7T3Q - chains A and B of the 4 polymer chains in the assembly; structure by electron microscopy, 3.30 A resolution.

Chain A (and B):
Name: Inositol 1,4,5-trisphosphate receptor type 3
Source organism: Homo sapiens
Notes: chain B of this document is another copy of the same molecule, construct and numbering; everything in this record applies to it too
UniProt: Q14573 (ITPR3_HUMAN); residues 1-2611 here = UniProt positions 1-2611
Chain sequence (2633 residues; row label = number of the first residue in the row; note: 16 numbers in that range are skipped by the numbering (no residue carries them; nothing is unmodelled there); X marks 22 residues of unknown identity (built as UNK)):
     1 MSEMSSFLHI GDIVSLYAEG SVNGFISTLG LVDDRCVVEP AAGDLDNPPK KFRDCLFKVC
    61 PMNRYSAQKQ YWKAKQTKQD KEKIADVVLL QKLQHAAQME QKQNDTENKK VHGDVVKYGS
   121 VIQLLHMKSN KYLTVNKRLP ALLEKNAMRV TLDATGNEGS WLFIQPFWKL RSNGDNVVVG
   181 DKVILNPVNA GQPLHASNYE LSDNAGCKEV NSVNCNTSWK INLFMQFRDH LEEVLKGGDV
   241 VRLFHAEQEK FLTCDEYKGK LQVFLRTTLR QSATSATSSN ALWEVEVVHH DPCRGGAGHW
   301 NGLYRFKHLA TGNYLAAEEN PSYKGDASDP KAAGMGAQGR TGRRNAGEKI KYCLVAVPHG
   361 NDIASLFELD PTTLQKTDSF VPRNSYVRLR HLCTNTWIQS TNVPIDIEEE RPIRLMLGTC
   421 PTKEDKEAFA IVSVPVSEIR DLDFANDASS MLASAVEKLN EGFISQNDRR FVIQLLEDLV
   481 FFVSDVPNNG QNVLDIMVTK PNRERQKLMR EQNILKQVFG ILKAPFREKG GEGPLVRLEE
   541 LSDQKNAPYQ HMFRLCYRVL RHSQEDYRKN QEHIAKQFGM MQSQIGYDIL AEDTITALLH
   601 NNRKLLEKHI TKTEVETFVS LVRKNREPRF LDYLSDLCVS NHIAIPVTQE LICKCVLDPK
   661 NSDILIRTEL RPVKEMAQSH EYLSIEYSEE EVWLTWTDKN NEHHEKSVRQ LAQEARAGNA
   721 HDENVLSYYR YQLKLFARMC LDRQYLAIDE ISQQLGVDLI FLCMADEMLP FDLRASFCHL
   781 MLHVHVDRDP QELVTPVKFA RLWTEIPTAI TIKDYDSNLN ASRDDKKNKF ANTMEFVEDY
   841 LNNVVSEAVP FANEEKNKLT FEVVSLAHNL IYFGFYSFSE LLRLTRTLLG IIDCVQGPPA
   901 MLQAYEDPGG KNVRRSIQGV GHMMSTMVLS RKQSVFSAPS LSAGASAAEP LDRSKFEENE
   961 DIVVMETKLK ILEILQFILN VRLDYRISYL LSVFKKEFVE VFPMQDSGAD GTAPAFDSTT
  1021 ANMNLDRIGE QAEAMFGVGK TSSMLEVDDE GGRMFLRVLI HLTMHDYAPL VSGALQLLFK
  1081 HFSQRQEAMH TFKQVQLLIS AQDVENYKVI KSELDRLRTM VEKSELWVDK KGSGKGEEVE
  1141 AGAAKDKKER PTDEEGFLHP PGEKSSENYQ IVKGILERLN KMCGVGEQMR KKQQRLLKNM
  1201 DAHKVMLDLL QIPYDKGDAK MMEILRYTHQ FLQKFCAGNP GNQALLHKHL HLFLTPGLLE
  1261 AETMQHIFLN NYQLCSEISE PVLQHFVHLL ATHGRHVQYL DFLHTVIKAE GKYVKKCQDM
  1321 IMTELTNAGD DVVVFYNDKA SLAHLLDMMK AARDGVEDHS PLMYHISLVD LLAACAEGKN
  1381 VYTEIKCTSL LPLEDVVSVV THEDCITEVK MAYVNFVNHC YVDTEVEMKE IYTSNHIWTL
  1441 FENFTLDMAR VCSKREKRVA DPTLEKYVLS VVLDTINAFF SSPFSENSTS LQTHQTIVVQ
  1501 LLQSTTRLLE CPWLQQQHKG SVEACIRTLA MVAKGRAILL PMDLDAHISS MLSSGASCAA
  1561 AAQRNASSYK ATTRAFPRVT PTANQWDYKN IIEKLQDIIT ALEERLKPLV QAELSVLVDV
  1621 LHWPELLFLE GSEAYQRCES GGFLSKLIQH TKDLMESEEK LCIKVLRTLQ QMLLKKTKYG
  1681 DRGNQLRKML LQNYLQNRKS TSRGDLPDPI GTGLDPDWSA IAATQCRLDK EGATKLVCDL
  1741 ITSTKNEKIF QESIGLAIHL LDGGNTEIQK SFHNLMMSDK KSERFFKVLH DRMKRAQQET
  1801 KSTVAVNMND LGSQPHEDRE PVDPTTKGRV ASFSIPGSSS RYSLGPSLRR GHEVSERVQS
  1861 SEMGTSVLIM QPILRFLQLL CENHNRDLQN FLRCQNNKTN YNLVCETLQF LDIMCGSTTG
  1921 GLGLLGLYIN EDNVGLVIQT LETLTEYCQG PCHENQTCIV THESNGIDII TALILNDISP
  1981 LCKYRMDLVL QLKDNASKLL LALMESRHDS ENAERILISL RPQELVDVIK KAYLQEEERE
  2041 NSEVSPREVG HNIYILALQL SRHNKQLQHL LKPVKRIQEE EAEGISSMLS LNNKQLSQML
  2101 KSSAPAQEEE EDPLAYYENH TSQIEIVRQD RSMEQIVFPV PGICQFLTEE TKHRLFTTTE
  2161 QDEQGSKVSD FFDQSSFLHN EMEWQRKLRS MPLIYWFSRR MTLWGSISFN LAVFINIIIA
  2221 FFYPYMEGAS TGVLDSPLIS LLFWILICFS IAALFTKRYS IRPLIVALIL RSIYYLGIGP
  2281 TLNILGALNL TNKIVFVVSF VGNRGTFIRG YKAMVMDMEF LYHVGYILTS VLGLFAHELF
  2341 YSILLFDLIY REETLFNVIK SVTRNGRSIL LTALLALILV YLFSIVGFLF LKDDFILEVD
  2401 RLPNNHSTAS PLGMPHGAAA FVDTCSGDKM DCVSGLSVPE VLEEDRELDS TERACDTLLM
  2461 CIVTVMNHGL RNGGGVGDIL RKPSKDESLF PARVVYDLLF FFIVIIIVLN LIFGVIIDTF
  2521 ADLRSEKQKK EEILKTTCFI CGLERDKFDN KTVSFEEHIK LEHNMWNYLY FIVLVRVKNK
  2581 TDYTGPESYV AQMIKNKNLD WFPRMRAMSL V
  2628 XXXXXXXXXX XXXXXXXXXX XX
Disordered / not traced: 1-4, 78-86, 321-350, 528-533, 673-690, 821-827, 895-960, 999-1024, 1038-1044, 1124-1167, 1184-1187, 1456-1460, 1487-1491, 1511-1519, 1533-1588, 1698-1718, 1804-1863, 1918-1922, 1978-1985, 2035-2043, 2075-2110, 2226-2260, 2308-2317, 2403-2449, 2647-2649
Curated features (UniProtKB/Swiss-Prot):
  - binding site (1D-myo-inositol 1,4,5-trisphosphate): Arg266, Thr268, Leu269, Arg270, Arg503, Lys507, Arg510, Tyr567, Arg568, Lys569
  - binding site (Ca(2+)): Arg743, Glu1122, Glu1125, Glu1882, Glu1946, Thr2581
  - binding site (ATP): Ala1996, Glu2149, Lys2152, Cys2538, Phe2539, Lys2560, His2563, Asn2564, Met2565
  - binding site (Zn(2+)): Cys2538, Cys2541, His2558, His2563
  - modified residue (Phosphoserine): Ser916, Ser934, Ser1813, Ser1832, Ser1834, Ser2609
  - natural variant: Val615 (V615M: In CMT1J), Thr1424 (T1424M: In CMT1J; uncertain significance), Arg2524 (R2524C: In CMT1J)
Disulfides: Cys2455-Cys2461
Metal / ion sites: Zn2+: Cys2538, Cys2541, His2558, His2563
Small-molecule neighbours:
  - ATP (adenosine-5'-triphosphate): Lys2152, Phe2156, Cys2538, Phe2539, Ile2540, Ile2559, Lys2560, His2563, Asn2564, Met2565, Trp2566
  - D-myo-inositol-1,4,5-triphosphate (I3P): Arg266, Thr268, Leu269, Arg270, Ala276, Arg411, Lys507, Arg510, Tyr567, Arg568, Lys569
What the authors report for this chain:
  - specificity-determining residues: Glu2149 (proposed by the authors, not directly observed)

How chain A and chain B interact:
Residue-residue contacts - 108 pairs, chain A then chain B:
  Ser5(A) - Leu374(B)
  Ser6(A) - Leu374(B)
  Phe7(A) - Leu374(B)  hydrophobic
  Arg64(A) - Asn1965(B)
  Gln70(A) - Leu1924(B)
  Asn136(A) - Glu1427(B)  hydrogen bond
  Lys137(A) - Val1381(B)
  Lys137(A) - Ile1385(B)
  Arg138(A) - Val1381(B)
  Arg138(A) - Val1426(B)
  Arg138(A) - Glu1427(B)  hydrogen bond (backbone-backbone)
  Leu139(A) - Met1428(B)
  Pro140(A) - Ile1385(B)  hydrophobic
  Pro140(A) - Val1426(B)
  Pro140(A) - Met1428(B)
  Lys145(A) - Ile1385(B)
  Lys145(A) - Ser1389(B)
  Asn146(A) - Tyr1382(B)  hydrogen bond (backbone-side chain)
  Asn146(A) - Lys1386(B)
  Asn146(A) - Ser1389(B)
  Met148(A) - Tyr1382(B)  hydrophobic
  Arg149(A) - Met1428(B)
  Trp168(A) - Glu247(B)
  Trp168(A) - Asp425(B)
  Trp168(A) - Lys426(B)
  Lys169(A) - Ala246(B)
  Lys169(A) - Glu247(B)  hydrogen bond (side chain-backbone)
  Lys169(A) - Glu249(B)
  Lys169(A) - Tyr386(B)
  Leu170(A) - Glu247(B)
  Leu170(A) - Thr372(B)
  Leu170(A) - Tyr386(B)  hydrophobic
  Leu170(A) - Asp425(B)
  Leu170(A) - Lys426(B)
  Leu170(A) - Ala428(B)  hydrophobic
  Arg171(A) - Thr372(B)  hydrogen bond (side chain-backbone)
  Arg171(A) - Thr373(B)
  Val178(A) - Leu374(B)  hydrophobic
  Gln192(A) - Tyr1382(B)
  Arg2131(A) - Asn2550(B)
  Glu2163(A) - Arg2545(B)
  Glu2163(A) - Glu2556(B)
  Arg2367(A) - Glu2352(B)  salt bridge
  Arg2367(A) - Thr2354(B)
  Ser2368(A) - Thr2354(B)
  Leu2371(A) - Glu2352(B)
  Leu2371(A) - Leu2355(B)
  Thr2372(A) - Val2358(B)
  Leu2374(A) - Leu2348(B)  hydrophobic
  Leu2375(A) - Ile2359(B)  hydrophobic
  Ile2378(A) - Leu2345(B)
  Ile2378(A) - Leu2348(B)  hydrophobic
  Tyr2381(A) - Asn2216(B)  hydrogen bond
  Tyr2381(A) - Ile2219(B)
  Tyr2381(A) - Ser2342(B)  hydrogen bond
  Tyr2381(A) - Leu2345(B)  hydrophobic
  Leu2382(A) - Ser2342(B)
  Leu2382(A) - Phe2346(B)  hydrophobic
  Ile2385(A) - Ser2342(B)
  Phe2388(A) - Tyr2223(B)  hydrophobic
  Leu2389(A) - Leu2339(B)  hydrophobic
  Thr2457(A) - Pro2224(B)
  Leu2458(A) - Ile2219(B)
  Leu2458(A) - Ala2220(B)
  Leu2458(A) - Tyr2223(B)  hydrophobic
  Leu2458(A) - Pro2224(B)
  Leu2459(A) - Ala2220(B)  hydrogen bond (backbone-backbone)
  Leu2459(A) - Phe2221(B)  hydrophobic
  Ile2462(A) - Ala2220(B)  hydrophobic
  Gly2473(A) - Arg2471(B)
  Gly2474(A) - Arg2471(B)  hydrogen bond (backbone-side chain)
  Gly2477(A) - Arg2471(B)
  Asp2478(A) - Arg2471(B)  salt bridge
  Arg2481(A) - Asp2400(B)  hydrogen bond (side chain-backbone)
  Arg2481(A) - Leu2402(B)
  Lys2482(A) - Glu2398(B)
  Lys2482(A) - Val2399(B)
  Lys2482(A) - Asp2400(B)  salt bridge
  Pro2483(A) - Val2399(B)
  Ser2484(A) - Val2399(B)
  Ser2484(A) - Arg2401(B)  hydrogen bond
  Ser2484(A) - Glu2452(B)  hydrogen bond
  Lys2485(A) - Glu2452(B)  hydrogen bond (backbone-side chain)
  Lys2485(A) - Met2460(B)
  Asp2497(A) - Asn2467(B)
  Asp2497(A) - Arg2471(B)
  Leu2498(A) - Met2466(B)
  Phe2501(A) - Leu2470(B)
  Phe2501(A) - Arg2471(B)
  Asn2510(A) - Phe2513(B)
  Leu2511(A) - Val2358(B)
  Leu2511(A) - Ser2361(B)
  Leu2511(A) - Val2362(B)  hydrophobic
  Leu2511(A) - Ile2516(B)  hydrophobic
  Leu2511(A) - Phe2520(B)  hydrophobic
  Phe2513(A) - Phe2513(B)  hydrophobic
  Gly2514(A) - Phe2513(B)
  Val2515(A) - Val2358(B)  hydrophobic
  Val2515(A) - Phe2520(B)  hydrophobic
  Ile2517(A) - Ile2517(B)  hydrophobic
  Asp2518(A) - Phe2520(B)
  Asp2518(A) - Arg2524(B)  salt bridge
  Ala2521(A) - Arg2524(B)
  Asp2522(A) - Arg2524(B)
  Asp2522(A) - Gln2528(B)
  Arg2604(A) - Asn2550(B)  hydrogen bond (backbone-side chain)
  Met2605(A) - Asp2549(B)
  Arg2606(A) - Asn2550(B)
Also at the interface, not in a pair above, chain A (76 interface residues in all): Val213, Lys220, Gln2164, Leu2379, Asp2456, Gly2475, Val2476, Asp2486, Glu2487, Phe2490, Val2494, Phe2502, Ile2506, Ile2507
Also at the interface, not in a pair above, chain B (68 interface residues in all): Arg388, Glu1425, Ile2343, Ile2349, Arg2453, Val2463, Leu2509, Ile2512, Ala2521

Summary:
The interface between chain A and chain B involves 76 residues on one side and 68 on the other, with 14
hydrogen bonds and 4 salt bridges. Among the polar pairs are Arg2367(A)-Glu2352(B), Asp2478(A)-Arg2471(B) and
Lys2482(A)-Asp2400(B). Bound to chain A: D-myo-inositol-1,4,5-triphosphate and ATP. From the paper: the
specificity determinant Glu2149(A).
Chain A and chain B are both Inositol 1,4,5-trisphosphate receptor type 3 (Homo sapiens); the structure, IP3
and ATP bound type 3 IP3 receptor in the pre-active B state, was determined by electron microscopy together
with 7T3P, 7T3R, 7T3T and 7T3U from the same study.
